8Y2O - chains A and B of the 3 polymer chains in the assembly; structure by electron microscopy, 2.66 A resolution.

Chain A:
Molecule: tRNA (32-2'-O)-methyltransferase regulator THADA
From: Homo sapiens
Reference sequence: Q6YHU6 (THADA_HUMAN); numbering as in UniProt (aligned over 1-1953)
Amino-acid sequence (1981 residues; row label = number of the first residue in the row; numbers below 1 keep their minus sign (Met-27 is residue -27)):
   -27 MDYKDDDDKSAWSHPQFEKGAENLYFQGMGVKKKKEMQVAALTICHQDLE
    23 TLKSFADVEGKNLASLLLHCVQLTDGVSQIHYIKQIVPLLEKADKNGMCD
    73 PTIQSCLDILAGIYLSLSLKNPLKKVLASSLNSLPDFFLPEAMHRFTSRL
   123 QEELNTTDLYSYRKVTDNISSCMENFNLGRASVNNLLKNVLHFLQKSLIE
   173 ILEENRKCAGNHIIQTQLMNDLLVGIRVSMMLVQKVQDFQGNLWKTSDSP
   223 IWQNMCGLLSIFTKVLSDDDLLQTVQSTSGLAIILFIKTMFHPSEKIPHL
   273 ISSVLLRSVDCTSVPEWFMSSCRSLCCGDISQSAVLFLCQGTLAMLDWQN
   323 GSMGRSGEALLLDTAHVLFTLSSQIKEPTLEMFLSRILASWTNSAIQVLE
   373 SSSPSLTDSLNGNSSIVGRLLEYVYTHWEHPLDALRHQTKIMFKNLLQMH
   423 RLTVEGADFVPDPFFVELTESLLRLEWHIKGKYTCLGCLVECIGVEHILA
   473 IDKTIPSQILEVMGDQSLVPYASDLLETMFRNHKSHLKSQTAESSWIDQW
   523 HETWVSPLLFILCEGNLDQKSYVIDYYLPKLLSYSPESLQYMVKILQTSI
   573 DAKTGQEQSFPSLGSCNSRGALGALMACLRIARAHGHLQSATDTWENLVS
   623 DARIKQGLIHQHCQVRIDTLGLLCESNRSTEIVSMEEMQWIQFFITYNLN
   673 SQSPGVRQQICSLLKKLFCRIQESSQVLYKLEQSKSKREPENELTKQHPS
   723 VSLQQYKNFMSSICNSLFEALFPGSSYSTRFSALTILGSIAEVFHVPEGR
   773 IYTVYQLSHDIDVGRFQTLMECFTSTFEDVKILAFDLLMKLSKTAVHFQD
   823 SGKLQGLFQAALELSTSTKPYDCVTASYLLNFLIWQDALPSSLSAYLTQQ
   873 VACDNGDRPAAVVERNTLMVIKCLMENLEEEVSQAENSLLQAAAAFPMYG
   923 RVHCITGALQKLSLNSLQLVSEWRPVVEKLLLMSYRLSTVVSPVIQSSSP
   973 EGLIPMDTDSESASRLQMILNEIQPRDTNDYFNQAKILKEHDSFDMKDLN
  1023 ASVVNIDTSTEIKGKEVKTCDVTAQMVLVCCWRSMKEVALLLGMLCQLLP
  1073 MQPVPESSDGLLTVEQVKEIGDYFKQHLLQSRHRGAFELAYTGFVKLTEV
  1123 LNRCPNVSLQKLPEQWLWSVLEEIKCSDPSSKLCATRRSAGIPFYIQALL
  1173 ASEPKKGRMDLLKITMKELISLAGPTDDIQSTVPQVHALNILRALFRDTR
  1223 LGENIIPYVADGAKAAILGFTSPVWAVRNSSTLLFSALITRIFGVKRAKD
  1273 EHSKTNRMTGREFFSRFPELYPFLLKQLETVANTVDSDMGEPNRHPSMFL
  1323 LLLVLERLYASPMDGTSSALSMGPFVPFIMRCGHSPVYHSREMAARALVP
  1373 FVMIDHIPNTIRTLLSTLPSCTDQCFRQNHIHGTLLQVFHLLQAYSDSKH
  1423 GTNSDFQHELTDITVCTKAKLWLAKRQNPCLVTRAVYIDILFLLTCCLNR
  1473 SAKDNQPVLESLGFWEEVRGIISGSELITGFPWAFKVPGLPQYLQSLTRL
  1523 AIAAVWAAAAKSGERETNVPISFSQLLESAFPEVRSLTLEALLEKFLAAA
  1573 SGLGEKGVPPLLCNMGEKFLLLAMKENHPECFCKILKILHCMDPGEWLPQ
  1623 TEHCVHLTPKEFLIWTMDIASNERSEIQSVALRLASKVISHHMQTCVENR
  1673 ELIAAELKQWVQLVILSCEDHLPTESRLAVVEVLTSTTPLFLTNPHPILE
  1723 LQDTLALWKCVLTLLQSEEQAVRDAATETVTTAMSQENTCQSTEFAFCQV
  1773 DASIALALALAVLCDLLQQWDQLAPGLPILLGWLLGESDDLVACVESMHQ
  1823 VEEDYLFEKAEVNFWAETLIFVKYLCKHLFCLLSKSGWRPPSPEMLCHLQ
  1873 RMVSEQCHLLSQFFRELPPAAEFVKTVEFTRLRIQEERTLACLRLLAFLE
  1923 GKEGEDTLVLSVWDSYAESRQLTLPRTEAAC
Disordered / not traced: -27 to 9, 580-586, 708-716, 872-878, 973-1042, 1073-1081, 1311-1316, 1475-1481, 1534-1540, 1814-1832, 1924-1930, 1944-1953
Construct notes: initiating methionine (-27); expression tag (-26 to 0)
Ion coordination: Zn2+: Cys283, Cys299
Residues lining bound ligands: Mg2+ (MG): Ile967, Trp1054, Arg1106, Gly1107, Leu1111
UniProt features mapped onto this chain:
  - modified residue (Phosphoserine): Ser1015, Ser1024, Ser1161
What the authors report for this chain:
  - binding site for human cytoplasmic tRNA(Phe): Lys92, Arg199, Gln680, Thr798, Phe799, Tyr843, Trp1054, Glu1225

Chain B:
Molecule: tRNA (cytidine(32)/guanosine(34)-2'-O)-methyltransferase
From: Homo sapiens
Notes: EC 2.1.1.205
Reference sequence: Q9UET6 (TRM7_HUMAN); residues 1-329 here = UniProt positions 1-329
Amino-acid sequence (347 residues; numbered -17 to 329; the number before each row is that of its first residue; numbers below 1 keep their minus sign (Met-17 is residue -17)):
   -17 MDYKDDDDKGAENLYFQGMGRTSKDKRDVYYRLAKENGWRARSAFKLLQL
    33 DKEFQLFQGVTRAVDLCAAPGSWSQVLSQKIGGQGSGHVVAVDLQAMAPL
    83 PGVVQIQGDITQLSTAKEIIQHFKGCPADLVVCDGAPDVTGLHDVDEYMQ
   133 AQLLLAALNIATHVLKPGGCFVAKIFRGRDVTLLYSQLQVFFSSVLCAKP
   183 RSSRNSSIEAFAVCQGYDPPEGFIPDLSKPLLDHSYDPDFNQLDGPTRII
   233 VPFVTCGDLSSYDSDRSYPLDLEGGSEYKYTPPTQPPISPPYQEACTLKR
   283 KGQLAKEIRPQDCPISRVDTFPQPLAAPQCHTLLAPEMEDNEMSCSP
Disordered / not traced: -17 to 9, 208-226, 253-329
Construct notes: initiating methionine (-17); expression tag (-16 to 0)
Residues lining bound ligands: S-adenosylhomocysteine (SAH): Ala23, Ser25, Cys49, Ala50, Ala51, Pro52, Ser54, Trp55, Asp75, Leu76, Gln77, Gly90, Asp91, Ile92, Thr93, Asp116, Gly117, Ala118, Leu135
UniProt features mapped onto this chain:
  - region: Asp221 to Asp240 (Required for binding to WDR6)
  - active site: Lys156 (Proton acceptor)
  - binding site (S-adenosyl-L-methionine): Gly53, Trp55, Asp75, Asp91, Asp116
  - modified residue: Ser271 (Phosphoserine)
  - natural variant: Ala26 (A26P: In XLID9)
What the authors report for this chain:
  - binding site for S-adenosylhomocysteine: Ser25, Ser54, Asp75, Asp91
  - catalytic residues: Lys156
  - binding site for human cytoplasmic tRNA(Phe): Lys156
  - specificity-determining residues: Cys238 (by similarity / conservation)
  - disease-associated variants - A26P: decreased catalytic activity on Nm32 (citing earlier work)

Chain A / chain B interface:
Residue-residue contacts (59):
  Gln1047(A) - Lys17(B)
  Arg1160(A) - Asp120(B)  salt bridge
  Asn1251(A) - Met131(B)
  Thr1254(A) - Met131(B)
  Leu1255(A) - Asp120(B)
  Leu1255(A) - Thr122(B)
  Leu1255(A) - Met131(B)  hydrophobic
  Ser1258(A) - Thr122(B)
  Ser1258(A) - Leu124(B)
  Lys1268(A) - His125(B)
  Lys1271(A) - Ser188(B)
  Phe1321(A) - Asp126(B)
  Phe1321(A) - Tyr130(B)  hydrophobic
  Leu1325(A) - Asp126(B)
  Leu1325(A) - Val127(B)  hydrophobic
  Pro1358(A) - Cys238(B)  hydrogen bond (backbone-side chain)
  Pro1358(A) - Asp240(B)
  Tyr1360(A) - Leu165(B)  hydrophobic
  Tyr1360(A) - Gly239(B)
  His1361(A) - Leu165(B)
  Arg1363(A) - Gly239(B)  hydrogen bond (side chain-backbone)
  Glu1364(A) - Asp162(B)
  Arg1368(A) - Asp126(B)  salt bridge
  Arg1368(A) - Arg161(B)
  Cys1393(A) - Ser249(B)  hydrogen bond (backbone-side chain)
  Thr1394(A) - Ser249(B)
  Asp1395(A) - Ser249(B)
  Gln1396(A) - Ser246(B)
  Gln1396(A) - Asp247(B)
  Gln1396(A) - Arg248(B)  hydrogen bond (backbone-backbone)
  Phe1398(A) - Asp245(B)
  Phe1398(A) - Ser246(B)  hydrogen bond (backbone-backbone)
  Phe1398(A) - Arg248(B)
  Phe1398(A) - Ser249(B)
  Phe1398(A) - Tyr250(B)  hydrophobic
  Arg1399(A) - Asp245(B)
  Gln1400(A) - Leu241(B)
  Gln1400(A) - Tyr244(B)
  Gln1400(A) - Asp245(B)
  Gln1400(A) - Tyr250(B)  hydrogen bond
  Asn1401(A) - Asp240(B)  hydrogen bond
  Asn1401(A) - Leu241(B)  hydrogen bond (side chain-backbone)
  Asn1401(A) - Ser242(B)
  His1404(A) - Leu241(B)
  Gln1449(A) - Tyr250(B)  hydrogen bond (side chain-backbone)
  Gln1449(A) - Pro251(B)
  Gln1449(A) - Leu252(B)
  Pro1451(A) - Tyr244(B)
  Pro1451(A) - Tyr250(B)  hydrophobic
  Cys1452(A) - Tyr244(B)  hydrophobic
  Phe1507(A) - Glu203(B)
  Lys1508(A) - Gln171(B)
  Lys1508(A) - Val172(B)
  Lys1508(A) - Phe174(B)
  Val1509(A) - Tyr244(B)
  Pro1510(A) - Phe235(B)  hydrophobic
  Pro1510(A) - Tyr244(B)
  Glu1833(A) - Asp10(B)
  Glu1833(A) - Val11(B)
Other interface residues (no listed pair), chain A (46 interface residues in all): Thr1158, Arg1159, Arg1215, Phe1242, Trp1247, Ile1261, Arg1329, Val1359, Cys1397, Trp1444, Val1454, Pro1513, Gln1514
Other interface residues (no listed pair), chain B (42 interface residues in all): Glu18, Gln77, Asp91, Glu129, Ser168, Ser175, Asp200, Ile231
Interface features reported in the paper:
  - pairs named by the authors: Phe1321(A)-Tyr130(B) (pi stacking), Pro1358(A)-Cys238(B) (hydrogen bond), Arg1363(A)-Gly239(B) (hydrogen bond), Arg1368(A)-Asp126(B) (hydrogen bond), Cys1393(A)-Ser249(B) (hydrogen bond), Phe1398(A)-Tyr250(B) (pi stacking), Gln1400(A)-Tyr250(B) (hydrogen bond), Asn1401(A)-Asp240(B) (hydrogen bond), Gln1449(A)-Tyr250(B) (hydrogen bond)
  - interface residues, chain A: Asn1401(A)
  - interface residues, chain B: Cys238(B)

Overview:
46 residues of chain A face 42 of chain B across their interface; the contacts include 9 hydrogen bonds and 2
salt bridges. Polar contacts include Arg1160(A)-Asp120(B), Arg1368(A)-Asp126(B) and Pro1358(A)-Cys238(B). The
paper describes pi stacking between Phe1321(A) and Tyr130(B) and Phe1398(A) and Tyr250(B); hydrogen bonds
between Pro1358(A) and Cys238(B), Arg1363(A) and Gly239(B) and Arg1368(A) and Asp126(B) among others. The
paper reports the catalytic residue Lys156(B); A26P of chain B reduces catalytic activity on Nm32.
Chain A is tRNA (32-2'-O)-methyltransferase regulator THADA and chain B is tRNA
(cytidine(32)/guanosine(34)-2'-O)-methyltransferase, both from Homo sapiens; the structure, The Cryo-EM
structure of human tRNA methyltransferase FTSJ1-THADA with substrate tRNA and S-adenosyl homocysteine (SAH),
was determined by electron microscopy.
